Entry 7V3S (X-ray diffraction, 1.90 A resolution); this record covers chain A.

[Chain A]
Molecule: Hepatocyte growth factor receptor
From: Homo sapiens
Notes: EC 2.7.10.1
UniProtKB: P08581 (MET_HUMAN); the construct has insertions or renumbered stretches relative to UniProt, so the offset changes along the chain: 1038-1229 = UniProt 1038-1229; 1235-1240 = UniProt 1230-1235; 1243-1346 = UniProt 1243-1346
Amino-acid sequence (319 residues; each row starts with the number of its first residue; note: 7 numbers in that range are skipped by the numbering (no residue carries them; nothing is unmodelled there); a row labelled like 1240A-1240G holds insertion residues (1240A, then the next letters in order)):
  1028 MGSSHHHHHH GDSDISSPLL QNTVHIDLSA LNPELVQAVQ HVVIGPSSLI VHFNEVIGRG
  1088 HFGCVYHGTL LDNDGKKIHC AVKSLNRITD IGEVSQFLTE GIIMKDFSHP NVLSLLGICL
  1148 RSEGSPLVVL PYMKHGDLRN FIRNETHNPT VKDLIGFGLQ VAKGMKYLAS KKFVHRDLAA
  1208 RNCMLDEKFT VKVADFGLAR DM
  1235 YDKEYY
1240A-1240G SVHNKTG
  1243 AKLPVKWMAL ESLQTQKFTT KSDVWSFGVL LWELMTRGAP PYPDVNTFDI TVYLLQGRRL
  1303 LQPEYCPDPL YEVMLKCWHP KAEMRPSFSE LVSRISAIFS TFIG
Disordered / not traced: 1028-1052, 1235-1237, 1240A-1240G
Construct notes: initiating methionine (1028); expression tag (1029-1037)
Small-molecule neighbours: 5I9 (N1'-[3-fluoranyl-4-(10H-pyrido[3,2-b][1,4]benzoxazin-4-yloxy)phenyl]-N1-(4-fluorophenyl)cyclopropane-1,1-dicarboxamide): Ile1084, Val1092, Ala1108, Lys1110, Glu1127, Gly1128, Met1131, Phe1134, Val1139, Leu1140, Leu1157, Pro1158, Tyr1159, Met1160, Gly1163, Leu1195, Phe1200, His1202, Met1211, Val1220, Ala1221, Asp1222, Phe1223

[Summary]
Chain A binds compound 5I9.
Chain A is Hepatocyte growth factor receptor (Homo sapiens); the structure, Crystal structure of CMET in
complex with a novel inhibitor, was determined by X-ray diffraction (same publication as 7V3R).
